Entry 2A21 (X-ray diffraction, 1.80 A resolution); this record covers chains A and B.

== Chain A ==
Protein: 2-dehydro-3-deoxyphosphooctonate aldolase
Organism: Aquifex aeolicus
Notes: EC 2.5.1.55
UniProt: O66496 (KDSA_AQUAE); residues 1001-1267 here correspond to UniProt positions 1-267 (UniProt number = residue number - 1000)
Sequence (267 residues; row label = number of the first residue in the row):
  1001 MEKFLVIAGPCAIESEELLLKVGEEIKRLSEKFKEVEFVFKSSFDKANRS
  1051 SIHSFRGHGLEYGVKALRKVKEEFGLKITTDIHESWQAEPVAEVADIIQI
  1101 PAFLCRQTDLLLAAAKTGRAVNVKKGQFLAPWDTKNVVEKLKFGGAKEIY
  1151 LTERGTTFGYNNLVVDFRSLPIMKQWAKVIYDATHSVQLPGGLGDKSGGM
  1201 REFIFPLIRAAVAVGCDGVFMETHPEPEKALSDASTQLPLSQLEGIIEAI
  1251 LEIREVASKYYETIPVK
Not modelled in the structure: 1001, 1265-1267
Bound ions: Zn2+: Cys1011, His1185, Glu1222, Asp1233
Small-molecule neighbours: phosphoenolpyruvate (PEP): Lys1041, Ser1043, Lys1046, Asn1048, Asp1081, Gln1099, Pro1101, Ala1102, Lys1124, Arg1154, His1185, Phe1220, Glu1222

== Chain B ==
Protein: 2-dehydro-3-deoxyphosphooctonate aldolase
Organism: Aquifex aeolicus
Notes: EC 2.5.1.55
UniProt: O66496 (KDSA_AQUAE); aligned to UniProt positions 1-266 over residues 2002-2267 (the alignment contains insertions or deletions, so no single offset holds)
Sequence (267 residues; each row starts with the number of its first residue):
  2001 MEKFLVIAGPCAIESEELLLKVGEEIKRLSEKFKEVEFVFKSSFDKANRS
  2051 SIHSFRGHGLEYGVKALRKVKEEFGLKITTDIHESWQAEPVAEVADIIQI
  2101 PAFLCRQTDLLLAAAKTGRAVNVKKGQFLAPWDTKNVVEKLKFGGAKEIY
  2151 LTERGTTFGYNNLVVDFRSLPIMKQWAKVIYDATHSVQLPGGLGDKSGGM
  2201 REFIFPLIRAAVAVGCDGVFMETHPEPEKALSDASTQLPLSQLEGIIEAI
  2251 LEIREVASKYYETIPVK
Not modelled in the structure: 2001-2002, 2192-2198, 2265-2267
Bound ions: Zn2+: Cys2011, His2185, Glu2222, Asp2233
Small-molecule neighbours: phosphoenolpyruvate (PEP): Lys2041, Ser2043, Lys2046, Asn2048, Asp2081, Gln2099, Pro2101, Ala2102, Lys2124, Arg2154, His2185, Phe2220, Glu2222

== Interface between chain A and chain B ==
Residue-residue contacts (63; chain A residue first):
  Ala1047(A) - Arg2106(B)
  Ala1047(A) - Gln2107(B)
  Ala1047(A) - Thr2108(B)  hydrogen bond (backbone-backbone)
  Asn1048(A) - Arg2106(B)  hydrogen bond (backbone-side chain)
  Asn1048(A) - Gln2107(B)
  Arg1049(A) - Arg2106(B)
  Arg1049(A) - Lys2140(B)  hydrogen bond (backbone-side chain)
  Ser1050(A) - Arg2106(B)  hydrogen bond
  Ser1050(A) - Asn2136(B)
  Ser1050(A) - Lys2140(B)
  Ile1052(A) - Thr2108(B)
  Ile1052(A) - Lys2140(B)
  Ile1052(A) - Phe2143(B)  hydrophobic
  His1053(A) - Glu2139(B)  salt bridge
  Arg1056(A) - Thr2108(B)
  Arg1056(A) - Asp2109(B)  salt bridge
  Glu1084(A) - Glu2084(B)
  Glu1084(A) - Ser2085(B)  hydrogen bond
  Ser1085(A) - Glu2084(B)  hydrogen bond (backbone-side chain)
  Phe1103(A) - Phe2103(B)
  Phe1103(A) - Arg2106(B)
  Phe1103(A) - Gln2107(B)
  Phe1103(A) - Phe2128(B)  hydrophobic
  Leu1104(A) - Leu2104(B)  hydrophobic
  Leu1104(A) - Gln2107(B)
  Arg1106(A) - Ala2047(B)
  Arg1106(A) - Asn2048(B)  hydrogen bond (side chain-backbone)
  Arg1106(A) - Ser2050(B)  hydrogen bond
  Arg1106(A) - Phe2103(B)
  Gln1107(A) - Ala2047(B)
  Gln1107(A) - Asn2048(B)
  Gln1107(A) - Phe2103(B)
  Gln1107(A) - Leu2104(B)
  Thr1108(A) - Ala2047(B)  hydrogen bond (backbone-backbone)
  Thr1108(A) - Ile2052(B)
  Thr1108(A) - Arg2056(B)
  Asp1109(A) - Arg2056(B)  salt bridge
  Phe1128(A) - Phe2103(B)  hydrophobic
  Phe1128(A) - Phe2128(B)  hydrophobic
  Phe1128(A) - Thr2157(B)
  Ala1130(A) - Tyr2160(B)  hydrophobic
  Ala1130(A) - Asn2161(B)
  Pro1131(A) - Tyr2160(B)
  Trp1132(A) - Tyr2160(B)  hydrophobic
  Trp1132(A) - Asn2161(B)
  Asp1133(A) - Asn2161(B)
  Asp1133(A) - Gly2191(B)
  Asn1136(A) - Ser2050(B)
  Glu1139(A) - His2053(B)  salt bridge
  Lys1140(A) - Arg2049(B)  hydrogen bond (side chain-backbone)
  Lys1140(A) - Ser2050(B)
  Lys1140(A) - Ile2052(B)
  Phe1143(A) - Ile2052(B)  hydrophobic
  Thr1157(A) - Phe2128(B)
  Tyr1160(A) - Ala2130(B)  hydrophobic
  Tyr1160(A) - Pro2131(B)
  Tyr1160(A) - Trp2132(B)  hydrophobic
  Tyr1160(A) - Asp2166(B)  hydrogen bond
  Asn1161(A) - Ala2130(B)
  Asn1161(A) - Trp2132(B)
  Asn1161(A) - Asp2133(B)
  Asp1166(A) - Tyr2160(B)  hydrogen bond
  Asp1195(A) - Asn2136(B)
Also at the interface, not in a pair above, chain A (36 interface residues in all): Ser1051, Leu1112, Gln1127, Leu1129, Thr1156, Arg1168, Gly1191
Also at the interface, not in a pair above, chain B (36 interface residues in all): Ser2051, Leu2112, Gln2127, Leu2129, Thr2156, Arg2168, Pro2190

== Summary ==
The chain A/chain B interface involves 36 residues from each chain, with 12 hydrogen bonds and 4 salt bridges.
Polar pairs include His1053(A)-Glu2139(B), Arg1056(A)-Asp2109(B) and Asp1109(A)-Arg2056(B). Bound to chain A:
phosphoenolpyruvate. Ligands of chain B: phosphoenolpyruvate.
Chain A and chain B are both 2-dehydro-3-deoxyphosphooctonate aldolase (Aquifex aeolicus); the structure,
Aquifex aeolicus KDO8PS in complex with PEP, PO4, and Zn2+, was determined by X-ray diffraction, deposited
together with 1FWS, 1FWW, 3E0I, 3E12 and 2A2I.
